8GGH - chains A and D of the 5 polymer chains in the assembly; structure by electron microscopy, 3.29 A resolution.

# Chain A (and D)
Name: malate dehydrogenase
Source organism: Trypanosoma cruzi strain CL Brener
Notes: chain D of this document is another copy of the same molecule, construct and numbering; everything in this record applies to it too
UniProt: Q4DRD8 (Q4DRD8_TRYCC); numbering as in UniProt (aligned over 1-323)
Amino-acid sequence (323 residues; each row starts with the number of its first residue):
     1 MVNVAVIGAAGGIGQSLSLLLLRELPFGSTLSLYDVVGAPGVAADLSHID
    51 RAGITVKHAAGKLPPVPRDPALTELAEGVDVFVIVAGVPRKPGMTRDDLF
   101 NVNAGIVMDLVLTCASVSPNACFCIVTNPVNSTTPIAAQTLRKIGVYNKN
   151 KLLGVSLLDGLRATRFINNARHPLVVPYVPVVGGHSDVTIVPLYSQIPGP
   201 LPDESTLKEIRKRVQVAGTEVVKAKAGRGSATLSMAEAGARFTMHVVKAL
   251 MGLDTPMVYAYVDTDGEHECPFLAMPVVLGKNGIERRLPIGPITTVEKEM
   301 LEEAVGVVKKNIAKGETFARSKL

# Interface between chain A and chain D
Pairs across the interface (4):
  Phe27(A) with Gly252(D); Leu253(D)
  Gly252(A) with Phe27(D)
  Leu253(A) with Phe27(D)
Other interface residues (no listed pair), chain A (5 interface residues in all): Asp254, Thr255
Other interface residues (no listed pair), chain D (6 interface residues in all): Met1, Asp254, Thr255

# Overview
5 residues of chain A and 6 residues of chain D are in contact.
Both chains are malate dehydrogenase (Trypanosoma cruzi strain CL Brener). Entry 8GGH (Structure of
Trypanosoma (MDH)4-PEX5, distal conformation) was determined by electron microscopy, deposited together with
8GGD, 8GH2, 8GH3 and 8GI0.
